Entry 1WDC (X-ray diffraction, 2.00 A resolution); this record covers chains A and C of the 3 polymer chains in the assembly.

== Chain A ==
Molecule: Scallop myosin
Source organism: Argopecten irradians
Notes: fragment: proteolytic fragment, regulatory domain
UniProtKB: P24733 (MYS_AEQIR); numbering as in UniProt (aligned over 774-837)
Chain sequence (64 residues; each row starts with the number of its first residue):
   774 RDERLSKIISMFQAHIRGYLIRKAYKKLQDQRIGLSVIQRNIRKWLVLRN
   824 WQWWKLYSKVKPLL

== Chain C ==
Molecule: Scallop myosin
Source organism: Argopecten irradians
Notes: fragment: proteolytic fragment, regulatory domain
UniProtKB: P07291 (MLE_AEQIR); residues 1-156 here = UniProt positions 1-156
Chain sequence (156 residues; each row starts with the number of its first residue):
     1 PKLSQDEIDDLKDVFELFDFWDGRDGAVDAFKLGDVCRCLGINPRNEDVF
    51 AVGGTHKMGEKSLPFEEFLPAYEGLMDCEQGTFADYMEAFKTFDREGQGF
   101 ISGAELRHVLTALGERLSDEDVDEIIKLTDLQEDLEGNVKYEDFVKKVMA
   151 GPYPDK
Disordered / not traced: 1-2, 155-156

== How chain A and chain C interact ==
Contacting residue pairs (75):
  Arg-777(A) with Asp-85(C), salt bridge; Glu-88(C), salt bridge
  Leu-778(A) with Ala-89(C)
  Ile-781(A) with Asp-85(C); Tyr-86(C); Ala-89(C), hydrophobic
  Ser-783(A) with Arg-45(C); Gly-114(C); Glu-115(C), hydrogen bond (side chain-backbone)
  Met-784(A) with Arg-45(C); Glu-79(C); Gln-80(C); Gly-81(C); Tyr-86(C), hydrogen bond (backbone-side chain)
  Phe-785(A) with Tyr-86(C); Phe-90(C), hydrophobic; Leu-110(C), hydrophobic; Phe-144(C), hydrophobic
  Gln-786(A) with Val-109(C); Leu-110(C), hydrogen bond (side chain-backbone); Leu-113(C), hydrogen bond (side chain-backbone); Gly-114(C); Glu-115(C), hydrogen bond (side chain-backbone); Arg-116(C); Leu-117(C)
  Ala-787(A) with Asn-43(C); Pro-44(C); Arg-45(C)
  His-788(A) with Asn-43(C); Gly-81(C); Tyr-86(C), hydrogen bond; Val-148(C); Met-149(C)
  Ile-789(A) with Leu-117(C), hydrophobic; Ile-125(C), hydrophobic; Val-148(C), hydrophobic
  Arg-790(A) with Arg-38(C); Asn-46(C), hydrogen bond; Glu-115(C), salt bridge; Leu-117(C)
  Gly-791(A) with Asn-43(C)
  Tyr-792(A) with Ile-125(C), hydrophobic; Leu-128(C); Lys-147(C); Val-148(C); Gly-151(C); Pro-152(C)
  Leu-793(A) with Asp-121(C); Glu-124(C); Leu-128(C), hydrophobic
  Ile-794(A) with Asp-35(C); Arg-38(C); Cys-39(C), hydrophobic
  Arg-795(A) with Arg-38(C), hydrogen bond (side chain-backbone); Gly-41(C); Ile-42(C), hydrogen bond (side chain-backbone); Asn-43(C), hydrogen bond; Pro-152(C); Tyr-153(C)
  Lys-796(A) with Leu-128(C); Pro-152(C); Tyr-153(C), hydrogen bond
  Tyr-798(A) with Val-14(C); Leu-17(C), hydrophobic; Cys-39(C), hydrophobic
  Lys-799(A) with Tyr-153(C)
  Leu-801(A) with Trp-21(C), hydrogen bond (backbone-side chain)
  Gln-802(A) with Leu-17(C)
  Gln-804(A) with Trp-21(C)
  Arg-805(A) with Leu-17(C); Phe-20(C); Trp-21(C)
  Leu-808(A) with Phe-20(C), hydrophobic; Trp-21(C), hydrophobic
  Ser-809(A) with Phe-20(C)
Also at the interface, not in a pair above, chain A (28 interface residues in all): Ser-779, Lys-780, Ile-782
Also at the interface, not in a pair above, chain C (46 interface residues in all): Asp-13, Phe-18, Arg-24, Thr-92, Phe-93, Thr-129, Val-145

== Overview ==
28 residues of chain A face 46 of chain C across their interface; the contacts include 12 hydrogen bonds and 3
salt bridges. Among the polar pairs are Arg-777(A)/Asp-85(C), Arg-777(A)/Glu-88(C) and Arg-790(A)/Glu-115(C).
Here chain A is Scallop myosin and chain C is Scallop myosin, both from Argopecten irradians. Entry 1WDC
(Scallop myosin regulatory domain) was determined by X-ray diffraction.
